Entry 5CPK (X-ray diffraction, 2.63 A resolution); this record covers chains F and I of the 10 polymer chains in the assembly.

# Chain F
Name: Histone H4
From: Homo sapiens
UniProt: P62805 (H4_HUMAN); residues 0-102 here correspond to UniProt positions 1-103 (UniProt number = residue number + 1)
Sequence (106 residues; numbered -3 to 102; the number before each row is that of its first residue; numbers below 1 keep their minus sign (Gly-3 is residue -3)):
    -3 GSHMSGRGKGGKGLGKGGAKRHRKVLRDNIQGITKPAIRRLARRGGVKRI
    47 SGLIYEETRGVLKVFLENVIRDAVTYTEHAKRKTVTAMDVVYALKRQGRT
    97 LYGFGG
Disordered / not traced: -3 to 18, 102
Sequence notes: expression tag (-3 to -1)
Swiss-Prot annotation at these positions:
  - DNA-binding region: Lys16 to Lys20
  - modified residue: Ser1 (N-acetylserine), Arg3 (Asymmetric dimethylarginine), Lys5 (N6-(2-hydroxyisobutyryl)lysine), Lys8 (N6-(2-hydroxyisobutyryl)lysine), Lys12 (N6-(2-hydroxyisobutyryl)lysine), Lys16 (N6-(2-hydroxyisobutyryl)lysine), Lys20 (N6,N6,N6-trimethyllysine), Lys31 (N6-(2-hydroxyisobutyryl)lysine), Lys44 (N6-(2-hydroxyisobutyryl)lysine), Ser47 (Phosphoserine), Tyr51 (Phosphotyrosine), Lys59 (N6-(2-hydroxyisobutyryl)lysine), Lys77 (N6-(2-hydroxyisobutyryl)lysine), Lys79 (N6-(2-hydroxyisobutyryl)lysine), Thr80 (Phosphothreonine), Tyr88 (Phosphotyrosine), Lys91 (N6-(2-hydroxyisobutyryl)lysine)
  - cross-link (Glycyl lysine isopeptide (Lys-Gly)): Lys12 (interchain with G-Cter in SUMO2), Lys20 (interchain with G-Cter in SUMO2), Lys31 (interchain with G-Cter in SUMO2), Lys59 (interchain with G-Cter in SUMO2), Lys79 (interchain with G-Cter in SUMO2), Lys91 (interchain with G-Cter in SUMO2)

# Chain I
Molecule: 145-nt DNA strand
Sequence (145 nucleotides; each row starts with the number of its first residue):
     1 ATCATGGAATCATTGAATGGAAATGAATGGAATCATTGGTTGGACTCAAA
    51 TGGAATTTTCGAACAGGCTCAAATGGAATCTTCGAATGGATTCGAATGTA
   101 ATCATTTTCGAATGGATTCGAATGGAATCTTCGAATGGAAATGAT
Modified / non-standard residues: 5CM (5-methyl-2'-deoxy-cytidine-5'-monophosphate) at position 60, 5CM (5-methyl-2'-deoxy-cytidine-5'-monophosphate) at position 83, 5CM (5-methyl-2'-deoxy-cytidine-5'-monophosphate) at position 93, 5CM (5-methyl-2'-deoxy-cytidine-5'-monophosphate) at position 109, 5CM (5-methyl-2'-deoxy-cytidine-5'-monophosphate) at position 119, 5CM (5-methyl-2'-deoxy-cytidine-5'-monophosphate) at position 132

# Chain F / chain I interface
Pairs across the interface (11):
  Arg45(F) - DC80(I)  hydrogen bond to the sugar
  Arg45(F) - DT81(I)  phosphate contact
  Ile46(F) - DC80(I)  sugar contact
  Ile46(F) - DT81(I)  hydrogen bond to the phosphate
  Ser47(F) - DC80(I)  phosphate contact
  Gly48(F) - DC80(I)  hydrogen bond to the phosphate
  Arg78(F) - DA101(I)  phosphate contact
  Lys79(F) - DA100(I)  phosphate contact
  Lys79(F) - DA101(I)  hydrogen bond to the phosphate
  Thr80(F) - DA100(I)  hydrogen bond to the phosphate
  Thr80(F) - DA101(I)  hydrogen bond to the phosphate
Interface residues without a listed pair, chain F (11 interface residues in all): Arg35, Lys44, Tyr51, Lys77
Interface residues without a listed pair, chain I (5 interface residues in all): DT79

# In short
The interface between chain F and chain I involves 11 residues on one side and 5 on the other; the contacts
include 6 hydrogen bonds. Polar pairs include Arg45(F)-DC80(I), Ile46(F)-DT81(I) and Gly48(F)-DC80(I). UniProt
lists a DNA-binding region on chain F.
Here chain F is Histone H4 (Homo sapiens) and chain I is a 145-nt DNA strand. Entry 5CPK (Nucleosome
containing methylated Sat2L DNA) was determined by X-ray diffraction, deposited together with 5CPI and 5CPJ.
